PDB entry 5TEE | X-ray diffraction, 1.65 A resolution | chain A

# Chain A
Protein: Gem-associated protein 5
From: Homo sapiens
Reference sequence: Q8TEQ6 (GEMI5_HUMAN); residues 1-739 here = UniProt positions 1-739
Amino-acid sequence (758 residues; each row starts with the number of its first residue; numbers below 1 keep their minus sign (Met-18 is residue -18)):
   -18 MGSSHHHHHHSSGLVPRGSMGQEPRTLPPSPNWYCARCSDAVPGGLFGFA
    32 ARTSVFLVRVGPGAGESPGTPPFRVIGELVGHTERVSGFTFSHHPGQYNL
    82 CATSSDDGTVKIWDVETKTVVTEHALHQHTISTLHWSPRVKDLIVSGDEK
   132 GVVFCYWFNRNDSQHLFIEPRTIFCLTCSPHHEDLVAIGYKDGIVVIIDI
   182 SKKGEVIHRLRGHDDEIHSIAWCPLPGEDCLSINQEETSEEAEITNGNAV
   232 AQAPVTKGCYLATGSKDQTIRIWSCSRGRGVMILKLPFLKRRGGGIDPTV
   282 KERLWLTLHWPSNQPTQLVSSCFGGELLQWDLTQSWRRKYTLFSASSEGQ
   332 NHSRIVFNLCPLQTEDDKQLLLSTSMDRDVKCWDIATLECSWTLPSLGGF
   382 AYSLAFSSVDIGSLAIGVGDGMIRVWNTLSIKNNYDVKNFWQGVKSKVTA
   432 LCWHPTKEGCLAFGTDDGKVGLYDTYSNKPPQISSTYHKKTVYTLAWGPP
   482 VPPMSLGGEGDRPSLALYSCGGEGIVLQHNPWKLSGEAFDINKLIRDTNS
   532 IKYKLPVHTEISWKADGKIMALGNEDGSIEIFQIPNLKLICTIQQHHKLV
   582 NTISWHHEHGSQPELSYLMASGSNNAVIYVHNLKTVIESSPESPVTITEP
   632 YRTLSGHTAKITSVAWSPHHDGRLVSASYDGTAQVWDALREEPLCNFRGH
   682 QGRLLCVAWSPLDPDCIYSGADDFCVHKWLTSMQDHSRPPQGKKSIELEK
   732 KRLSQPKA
Not modelled in the structure: -18 to 2, 213-238, 490-492, 723-739
Sequence notes: initiating methionine (-18); expression tag (-17 to 0); variant Gln682 (Arg in Q8TEQ6)
Disulfide bonds: Cys240-Cys256
Metal / ion sites: Na+ site 1: Ala106, His108; Na+ site 2: Arg679, His681
Curated features (UniProtKB/Swiss-Prot):
  - region: Asn13 to Tyr15 (Interaction with U4 snRNA)
  - site: Arg33 (Interaction with U4 snRNA), Arg284 (Interaction with U4 snRNA), Arg335 (Interaction with U4 snRNA), Arg359 (Interaction with U4 snRNA), Phe381 (Interaction with U4 snRNA), Trp422 (Interaction with U4 snRNA), Lys426 (Interaction with U4 snRNA), Lys470 (Interaction with U4 snRNA), Tyr474 (Interaction with U4 snRNA and with the 7-methylguanosine cap of RNA molecules), Glu556 (Interaction with U4 snRNA), Lys579 (Interaction with U4 snRNA), Lys641 (Interaction with U4 snRNA and with the 7-methylguanosine cap of RNA molecules), Tyr660 (Interaction with U4 snRNA and with the 7-methylguanosine cap of RNA molecules), Arg684 (Interaction with U4 snRNA and with the 7-methylguanosine cap of RNA molecules)
  - modified residue: Ser48 (Phosphoserine), Thr51 (Phosphothreonine), Ser624 (Phosphoserine)
  - natural variant: Ser73 (S73P: In NEDCAM; uncertain significance), His105 (H105R: In NEDCAM; uncertain significance), His162 (H162R: In NEDCAM; uncertain significance), Asp210 (D210Y: In NEDCAM; uncertain significance), Val611 (V611M: In NEDCAM; uncertain significance), Gln682 (R682Q: this construct carries the variant), Asp704 (D704E: In NEDCAM; uncertain significance)
  - mutagenesis: Trp14 (W14A: Abolishes interaction with U4 snRNA. No effect on interaction with the isolated 7-methylguanosine cap that is normally part of RNA molecules. No effect on interaction with 80S ribosomes), Tyr15 (Y15A: Abolishes interaction with U4 snRNA. No effect on interaction with the isolated 7-methylguanosine cap that is normally part of RNA molecules. No effect on interaction with 80S ribosomes), Arg33 (R33A: Abolishes interaction with U4 snRNA), Glu197 (E197A: Abolishes interaction with U4 snRNA), Lys271 to Arg273 (No effect in interaction with U4 snRNA. No effect on interaction with SMN complex), Trp286 (W286A: Abolishes interaction with U4 snRNA. Abolishes interaction with the 7-methylguanosine cap of RNA molecules. No effect on interaction with SMN complex), His290 (H290A: No effect in interaction with U4 snRNA. No effect on interaction with SMN complex), Arg335 (R335E: Abolishes interaction with U4 snRNA), Arg359 (R359A: Abolishes interaction with U4 snRNA), Phe381 (F381A: Strongly decreases interaction with U4 snRNA. No effect on interaction with the isolated 7-methylguanosine cap that is normally part of RNA molecules. Abolishes interaction with 80S ribosomes ...), Trp422 (W422E: Abolishes interaction with U4 snRNA), Tyr474 (Y474A: Abolishes interaction with the isolated 7-methylguanosine cap that is normally part of RNA molecules), 3 further mutagenesis entries in UniProt
Reported in the primary citation:
  - mutagenesis - Y15A (7.5-fold), E197A (16.8-fold): decreased binding to 118AAUUUUUG125 RNA
  - mutagenesis - W14A, F381A: decreased binding to Sm site RNA
  - mutagenesis - W286A: decreased stability
  - mutagenesis - Y474A: unchanged binding to Sm site RNA
  - mutagenesis - F381A: unchanged binding to m7GpppG cap
  - mutagenesis - F381A/Y474A (Kd > 100 uM): decreased binding to U4 pre-snRNA
  - mutagenesis - Y474A, K641A: decreased binding to U1-tfs

# In short
Ala106 and His108 coordinate Na+ site 1. Arg679 and His681 form the Na+ site 2. Curated annotation (UniProt)
lists 17 mutagenesis sites. From the paper: Y15A and E197A reduce binding to 118AAUUUUUG125 RNA; W14A and
F381A reduce binding to Sm site RNA; 8 substitutions were tested in all.
Chain A is Gem-associated protein 5 (Homo sapiens); the structure, Crystal structure of Gemin5 WD40 repeats in
apo form, was determined by X-ray diffraction, deposited together with 5GXH, 5GXI, 5TEF and 5THA.
